Entry 1RT2 (X-ray diffraction, 2.55 A resolution); this record covers chains A and B.

== Chain A ==
Molecule: HIV-1 reverse transcriptase
Organism: Human immunodeficiency virus 1
Notes: EC 2.7.7.49
UniProtKB: P04585 (POL_HV1H2); residues 1-560 here correspond to UniProt positions 587-1146 (UniProt number = residue number + 586)
Sequence (560 residues; row label = number of the first residue in the row):
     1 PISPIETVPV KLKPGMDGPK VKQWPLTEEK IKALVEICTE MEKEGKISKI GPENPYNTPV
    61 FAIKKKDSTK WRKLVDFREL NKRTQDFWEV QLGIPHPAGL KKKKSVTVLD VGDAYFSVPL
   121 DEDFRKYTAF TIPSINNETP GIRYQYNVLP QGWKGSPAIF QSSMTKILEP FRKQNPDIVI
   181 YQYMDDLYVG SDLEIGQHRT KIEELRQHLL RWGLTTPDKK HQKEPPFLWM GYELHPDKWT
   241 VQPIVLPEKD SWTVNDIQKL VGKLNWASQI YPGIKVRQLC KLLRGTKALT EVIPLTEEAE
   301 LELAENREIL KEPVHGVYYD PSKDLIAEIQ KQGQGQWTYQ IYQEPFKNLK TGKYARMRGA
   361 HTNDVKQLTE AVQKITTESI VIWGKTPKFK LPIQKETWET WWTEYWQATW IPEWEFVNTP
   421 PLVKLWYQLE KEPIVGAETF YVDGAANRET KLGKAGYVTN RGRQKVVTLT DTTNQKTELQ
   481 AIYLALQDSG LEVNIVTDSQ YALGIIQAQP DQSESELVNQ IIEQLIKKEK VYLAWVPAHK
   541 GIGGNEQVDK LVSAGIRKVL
Unresolved in the structure: 544-560
Sequence notes: modified residue (280)
Modified residues: Cys280 (3-sulfinoalanine; CSD)
Ligand contacts: TNK (6-benzyl-1-benzyloxymethyl-5-isopropyl uracil): Leu100, Lys101, Lys102, Lys103, Ser105, Val106, Val179, Tyr181, Tyr188, Val189, Gly190, Pro225, Phe227, Trp229, Leu234, His235, Pro236, Tyr318
Swiss-Prot annotation at these positions:
  - binding site (Mg(2+)): Asp186
  - site: Trp402 (Essential for RT p66/p51 heterodimerization)

== Chain B ==
Molecule: HIV-1 reverse transcriptase
Organism: Human immunodeficiency virus 1
Notes: EC 2.7.7.49
UniProtKB: P04585 (POL_HV1H2); residues 1-440 here correspond to UniProt positions 587-1026 (UniProt number = residue number + 586)
Sequence (440 residues; row label = number of the first residue in the row):
     1 PISPIETVPV KLKPGMDGPK VKQWPLTEEK IKALVEICTE MEKEGKISKI GPENPYNTPV
    61 FAIKKKDSTK WRKLVDFREL NKRTQDFWEV QLGIPHPAGL KKKKSVTVLD VGDAYFSVPL
   121 DEDFRKYTAF TIPSINNETP GIRYQYNVLP QGWKGSPAIF QSSMTKILEP FRKQNPDIVI
   181 YQYMDDLYVG SDLEIGQHRT KIEELRQHLL RWGLTTPDKK HQKEPPFLWM GYELHPDKWT
   241 VQPIVLPEKD SWTVNDIQKL VGKLNWASQI YPGIKVRQLC KLLRGTKALT EVIPLTEEAE
   301 LELAENREIL KEPVHGVYYD PSKDLIAEIQ KQGQGQWTYQ IYQEPFKNLK TGKYARMRGA
   361 HTNDVKQLTE AVQKITTESI VIWGKTPKFK LPIQKETWET WWTEYWQATW IPEWEFVNTP
   421 PLVKLWYQLE KEPIVGAETF
Unresolved in the structure: 1-5, 90-94, 212-231, 433-440
Swiss-Prot annotation at these positions:
  - binding site (Mg(2+)): Asp186
  - site: Trp402 (Essential for RT p66/p51 heterodimerization)

== Interface between chain A and chain B ==
Residue-residue contacts (104):
  Val8(A) - Glu53(B)
  Pro9(A) - Glu53(B)
  Gln85(A) - Glu53(B)  hydrogen bond (side chain-backbone)
  Asp86(A) - Pro55(B)
  Phe87(A) - Pro52(B)
  Trp88(A) - Pro52(B)  hydrogen bond (backbone-backbone)
  Trp88(A) - Asn54(B)
  Trp88(A) - Tyr56(B)
  Trp88(A) - Asn57(B)
  Trp88(A) - Thr131(B)
  Trp88(A) - Arg143(B)
  Gly93(A) - Asn137(B)  hydrogen bond (backbone-side chain)
  Pro95(A) - Asn136(B)
  Pro95(A) - Asn137(B)
  His96(A) - Asn136(B)  hydrogen bond (backbone-side chain)
  Gly99(A) - Asn136(B)
  Gly99(A) - Glu138(B)
  Leu100(A) - Asn136(B)
  Leu100(A) - Glu138(B)
  Lys101(A) - Glu138(B)  salt bridge
  Gln161(A) - Pro140(B)
  Ser162(A) - Pro52(B)
  Thr165(A) - Pro140(B)
  Glu169(A) - Lys49(B)  salt bridge
  Ile180(A) - Glu138(B)
  Tyr181(A) - Asn137(B)
  Tyr181(A) - Glu138(B)
  Lys366(A) - Gln394(B)  hydrogen bond
  Glu370(A) - Gln394(B)  hydrogen bond
  Gln373(A) - Glu396(B)
  Gln373(A) - Trp401(B)
  Thr376(A) - Trp401(B)
  Thr377(A) - Thr400(B)
  Ile380(A) - Pro25(B)  hydrophobic
  Ile380(A) - Leu26(B)
  Val381(A) - Pro25(B)  hydrophobic
  Val381(A) - Ile135(B)
  Val381(A) - Asn136(B)  hydrogen bond (backbone-backbone)
  Ile382(A) - Ile135(B)
  Ile382(A) - Asn136(B)
  Trp383(A) - Glu28(B)
  Trp383(A) - Ile135(B)
  Gly384(A) - Thr27(B)
  Gly384(A) - Glu28(B)  hydrogen bond (backbone-backbone)
  Gly384(A) - Ile135(B)
  Trp402(A) - Lys331(B)  hydrogen bond (backbone-side chain)
  Trp402(A) - His361(B)
  Trp402(A) - Thr362(B)
  Trp402(A) - Asp364(B)  hydrogen bond
  Thr403(A) - Gly333(B)
  Thr403(A) - Gln334(B)
  Glu404(A) - Gln332(B)
  Tyr405(A) - Lys331(B)  hydrogen bond (backbone-side chain)
  Trp406(A) - Lys331(B)
  Trp406(A) - Val417(B)
  Trp406(A) - Asn418(B)
  Trp406(A) - Thr419(B)
  Gln407(A) - Lys331(B)  hydrogen bond (backbone-side chain)
  Gln407(A) - Pro392(B)
  Gln407(A) - Ile393(B)
  Gln407(A) - Gln394(B)
  Ala408(A) - Asp364(B)
  Ala408(A) - Pro392(B)  hydrogen bond (backbone-backbone)
  Ala408(A) - Ile393(B)  hydrophobic
  Thr409(A) - Asp364(B)
  Trp410(A) - Thr362(B)
  Trp410(A) - Asn363(B)
  Trp410(A) - Val365(B)
  Trp410(A) - Trp401(B)
  Trp410(A) - Tyr405(B)
  Pro412(A) - Trp401(B)  hydrophobic
  Glu432(A) - Lys259(B)  salt bridge
  Pro433(A) - Asn255(B)
  Pro433(A) - Leu289(B)  hydrophobic
  Thr439(A) - Ala288(B)
  Thr439(A) - Leu289(B)  hydrogen bond (side chain-backbone)
  Tyr441(A) - Val254(B)
  Tyr441(A) - Gly285(B)
  Tyr441(A) - Thr286(B)
  Tyr441(A) - Lys287(B)  hydrogen bond (side chain-backbone)
  Tyr441(A) - Leu289(B)
  Asn460(A) - Thr286(B)
  Asn460(A) - Lys287(B)
  Asn460(A) - Ala288(B)
  Asn494(A) - Leu289(B)
  Val496(A) - Gln258(B)
  Val496(A) - Leu289(B)  hydrophobic
  Leu503(A) - Pro421(B)  hydrophobic
  Leu503(A) - Leu422(B)  hydrophobic
  Gln507(A) - Asn418(B)
  Gln507(A) - Thr419(B)  hydrogen bond (side chain-backbone)
  Gln507(A) - Pro421(B)
  Tyr532(A) - Asn255(B)  hydrogen bond
  Tyr532(A) - Leu289(B)  hydrophobic
  Ala534(A) - Gln258(B)
  Trp535(A) - Leu422(B)  hydrophobic
  Val536(A) - Gln258(B)
  Pro537(A) - Gly262(B)
  Lys540(A) - Asn265(B)
  Gly541(A) - Arg284(B)
  Ile542(A) - Leu283(B)
  Ile542(A) - Arg284(B)
  Ile542(A) - Gly285(B)  hydrogen bond (backbone-backbone)
  Gly543(A) - Thr286(B)
Interface residues without a listed pair, chain A (65 interface residues in all): Ile94, Ala158, Ile159, Lys385, Ile434, Val435, Val458, Thr459, Gln500
Interface residues without a listed pair, chain B (59 interface residues in all): Ser134, Thr290, Trp337, Leu368, Thr397, Pro420, Lys424

== In short ==
The interface between chain A and chain B involves 65 residues on one side and 59 on the other, with 18
hydrogen bonds and 3 salt bridges. Among the polar pairs are Lys101(A)-Glu138(B), Glu169(A)-Lys49(B) and
Glu432(A)-Lys259(B). Chain A binds compound TNK.
Here chain A is HIV-1 reverse transcriptase and chain B is HIV-1 reverse transcriptase, both from Human
immunodeficiency virus 1. Entry 1RT2 (Crystal structure of HIV-1 reverse transcriptase complexed with tnk-651)
was determined by X-ray diffraction (same publication as 1RT1).
